PDB entry 7NJQ | electron microscopy, 2.67 A resolution | chains a and b of the 20 polymer chains in the assembly

Chain a:
Protein: ATP synthase subunit a
Source organism: Mycolicibacterium smegmatis (strain ATCC 700084 / mc(2)155)
UniProtKB: A0R206 (A0R206_MYCS2); residue numbers follow UniProt; this construct covers 1-252
Sequence (252 residues; each row starts with the number of its first residue):
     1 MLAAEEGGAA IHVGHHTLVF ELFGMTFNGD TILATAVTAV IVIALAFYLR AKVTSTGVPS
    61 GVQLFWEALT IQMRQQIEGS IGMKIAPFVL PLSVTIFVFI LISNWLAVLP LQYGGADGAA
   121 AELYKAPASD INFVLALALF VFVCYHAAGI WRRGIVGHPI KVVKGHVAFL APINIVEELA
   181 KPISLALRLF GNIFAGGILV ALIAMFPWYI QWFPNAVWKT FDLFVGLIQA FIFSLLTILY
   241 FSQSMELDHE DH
Not modelled in the structure: 1-9, 248-252
From the paper describing this entry:
  - catalytic residues: His12, His15, His16, Asp30, Asn104, Gln112, Asp117, Glu122, Lys125, His146, Arg153, Lys161, His166, Asn174, Glu177, Glu178, Lys181, Ser184, Lys219, Asp222, Gln229, Tyr240 (proposed by the authors, not directly observed)

Chain b:
Protein: ATP synthase subunit b
Source organism: Mycolicibacterium smegmatis (strain ATCC 700084 / mc(2)155)
Notes: engineered mutation(s): C-ter 10His tag
UniProtKB: A0R204 (ATPF_MYCS2); residues 1-170 here = UniProt positions 1-170
Sequence (180 residues; numbered 1 to 180; the number before each row is that of its first residue):
     1 MGEFSATILA ASQAAEEGGG GSNFLIPNGT FFAVLIIFLI VLGVISKWVV PPISKVLAER
    61 EAMLAKTAAD NRKSAEQVAA AQADYEKEMA EARAQASALR DEARAAGRSV VDEKRAQASG
   121 EVAQTLTQAD QQLSAQGDQV RSGLESSVDG LSAKLASRIL GVDVNSGGTQ HHHHHHHHHH
Not modelled in the structure: 1-22, 167-180
Sequence notes: expression tag (171-180)

Chain a / chain b interface:
Contacting residue pairs (62; chain a residue first):
  Val13(a) - Phe24(b)  hydrophobic
  Gly14(a) - Phe24(b)
  Thr26(a) - Asn28(b)  hydrogen bond (backbone-side chain)
  Thr26(a) - Gly29(b)  hydrogen bond (backbone-backbone)
  Thr26(a) - Thr30(b)
  Phe27(a) - Asn28(b)
  Phe27(a) - Gly29(b)
  Phe27(a) - Thr30(b)
  Asn28(a) - Asn28(b)
  Asn28(a) - Thr30(b)  hydrogen bond (backbone-side chain)
  Thr31(a) - Thr30(b)
  Ile32(a) - Thr30(b)
  Ile32(a) - Ala33(b)  hydrophobic
  Thr35(a) - Val34(b)
  Thr35(a) - Ile37(b)
  Ala39(a) - Ile37(b)  hydrophobic
  Ala39(a) - Val41(b)  hydrophobic
  Val42(a) - Val41(b)  hydrophobic
  Ile43(a) - Val44(b)  hydrophobic
  Ala46(a) - Val44(b)  hydrophobic
  Ala46(a) - Val49(b)  hydrophobic
  Phe47(a) - Trp48(b)  hydrophobic
  Leu49(a) - Val49(b)  hydrophobic
  Leu49(a) - Ile53(b)  hydrophobic
  Arg50(a) - Trp48(b)
  Thr54(a) - Arg60(b)
  Ser55(a) - Val56(b)
  Ser55(a) - Glu59(b)
  Gln63(a) - Val56(b)
  Gln63(a) - Arg60(b)
  Trp66(a) - Ile45(b)  hydrophobic
  Trp66(a) - Val49(b)  hydrophobic
  Trp66(a) - Ile53(b)  hydrophobic
  Glu67(a) - Ile53(b)
  Glu67(a) - Arg60(b)  salt bridge
  Thr70(a) - Ile53(b)
  Ile71(a) - Leu57(b)  hydrophobic
  Pro91(a) - Ser46(b)
  Pro91(a) - Val50(b)  hydrophobic
  Leu92(a) - Phe38(b)  hydrophobic
  Val94(a) - Ile45(b)  hydrophobic
  Val94(a) - Val50(b)  hydrophobic
  Thr95(a) - Val41(b)
  Thr95(a) - Leu42(b)
  Thr95(a) - Ile45(b)
  Ile96(a) - Phe38(b)  hydrophobic
  Ile131(a) - Phe24(b)
  Ile131(a) - Leu25(b)
  Ile131(a) - Ile26(b)
  Asn132(a) - Pro27(b)
  Asn132(a) - Asn28(b)  hydrogen bond (side chain-backbone)
  Asn132(a) - Thr30(b)
  Asn132(a) - Phe31(b)
  Phe133(a) - Val34(b)  hydrophobic
  Leu135(a) - Pro27(b)  hydrophobic
  Leu135(a) - Phe31(b)
  Ala136(a) - Phe31(b)  hydrophobic
  Ala136(a) - Val34(b)  hydrophobic
  Leu139(a) - Phe31(b)  hydrophobic
  Phe140(a) - Leu35(b)  hydrophobic
  Phe140(a) - Phe38(b)  hydrophobic
  Phe140(a) - Leu39(b)  hydrophobic
Interface residues without a listed pair, chain a (41 interface residues in all): Met25, Ala36, Leu90, Phe99, Leu187, Phe190, Phe194

Overview:
41 residues of chain a face 27 of chain b across their interface; the contacts include 4 hydrogen bonds and 1
salt bridge. Polar contacts include Glu67(a)-Arg60(b), Thr26(a)-Asn28(b) and Asn28(a)-Thr30(b). The paper
reports catalytic residues His12(a), His15(a) and His16(a) among others.
Chain a is ATP synthase subunit a and chain b is ATP synthase subunit b, both from Mycolicibacterium smegmatis
(strain ATCC 700084 / mc(2)155); the structure, Mycobacterium smegmatis ATP synthase state 3a, was determined
by electron microscopy together with 7NJK, 7NJL, 7NJM, 7NJN, 7NJO, 7NJP and 20 further entries from the same
study.
